3RGP - chains A and B of the 4 polymer chains in the assembly; structure by X-ray diffraction, 1.88 A resolution.

Chain A (and B):
Molecule: Catalase
Source organism: Bos taurus
Notes: EC 1.11.1.6; chain B of this document is another copy of the same molecule, construct and numbering; everything in this record applies to it too
UniProtKB: P00432 (CATA_BOVIN); residues 3-501 here correspond to UniProt positions 4-502 (UniProt number = residue number + 1)
Amino-acid sequence (499 residues; each row starts with the number of its first residue):
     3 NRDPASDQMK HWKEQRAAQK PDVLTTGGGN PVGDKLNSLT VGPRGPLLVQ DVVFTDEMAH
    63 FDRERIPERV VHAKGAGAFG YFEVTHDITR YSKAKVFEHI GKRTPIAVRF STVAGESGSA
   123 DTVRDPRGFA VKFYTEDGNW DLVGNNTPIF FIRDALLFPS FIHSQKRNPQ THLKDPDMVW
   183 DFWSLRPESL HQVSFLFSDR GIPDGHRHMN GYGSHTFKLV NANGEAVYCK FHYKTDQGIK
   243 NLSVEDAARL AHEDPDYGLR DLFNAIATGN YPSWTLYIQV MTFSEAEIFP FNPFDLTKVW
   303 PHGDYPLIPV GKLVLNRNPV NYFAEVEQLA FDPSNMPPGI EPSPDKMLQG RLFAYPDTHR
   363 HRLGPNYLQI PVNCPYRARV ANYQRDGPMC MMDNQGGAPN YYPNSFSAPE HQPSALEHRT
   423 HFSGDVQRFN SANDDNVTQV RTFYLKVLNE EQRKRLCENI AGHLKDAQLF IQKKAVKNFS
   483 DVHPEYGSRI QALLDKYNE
Bound ions: heme Fe: Y357 (together with nitric oxide)
Ligand contacts:
  - heme / nitric oxide, molecule 1: M60, F63, D64
  - heme / nitric oxide, molecule 2: R71, V72, V73, H74, R111, S113, G130, F131, A132, V145, G146, N147, F152, A157, F160, G215, S216, H217, L298, L331, F333, M349, R353, A356, Y357, T360, H361, R364
Swiss-Prot annotation at these positions:
  - active site: H74, N147
  - binding site (NADP(+)): H193, F197, S200, R202, N212, Y214, K236, W302, H304, Q441, T444, F445
  - binding site (heme): Y357
  - modified residue: S8 (Phosphoserine), K12 (N6-succinyllysine), K220 (N6-succinyllysine), K232 (N6-acetyllysine), S416 (Phosphoserine), S433 (Phosphoserine), K448 (N6-acetyllysine), K479 (N6-acetyllysine), K498 (N6-acetyllysine)
What the authors report for this chain:
  - heme Fe coordination: Y357
  - catalytic residues: H74 (citing earlier work)

Interface between chain A and chain B:
Pairs across the interface (79; chain A residue first):
  V43(A) - V43(B)  hydrophobic
  P48(A) - L50(B)  hydrophobic
  P48(A) - Q52(B)
  L49(A) - L50(B)
  L49(A) - V51(B)  hydrogen bond (backbone-backbone)
  L50(A) - P48(B)  hydrophobic
  L50(A) - L49(B)
  L50(A) - L50(B)  hydrophobic
  L50(A) - V51(B)
  V51(A) - L49(B)  hydrogen bond (backbone-backbone)
  V51(A) - L50(B)
  V51(A) - V51(B)
  Q52(A) - P48(B)
  R65(A) - R65(B)
  S162(A) - Y403(B)
  S162(A) - Y404(B)  hydrogen bond (side chain-backbone)
  H165(A) - Y385(B)
  H165(A) - N402(B)  hydrogen bond (side chain-backbone)
  P171(A) - A400(B)
  P171(A) - N402(B)
  M180(A) - N402(B)
  M180(A) - Y403(B)  hydrophobic
  D183(A) - Y403(B)  hydrogen bond
  D183(A) - N406(B)
  D183(A) - S407(B)  hydrogen bond
  D183(A) - F408(B)
  F184(A) - Y404(B)
  L187(A) - P405(B)
  L187(A) - N406(B)
  L187(A) - S407(B)
  R188(A) - P405(B)
  F355(A) - F355(B)  hydrophobic
  Y385(A) - H165(B)
  A400(A) - P171(B)
  N402(A) - H165(B)  hydrogen bond (backbone-side chain)
  N402(A) - P171(B)
  N402(A) - M180(B)
  Y403(A) - S162(B)
  Y403(A) - M180(B)  hydrophobic
  Y403(A) - D183(B)  hydrogen bond
  Y403(A) - F184(B)  hydrophobic
  Y404(A) - S162(B)  hydrogen bond (backbone-side chain)
  Y404(A) - F184(B)
  P405(A) - L187(B)
  P405(A) - R188(B)
  N406(A) - D183(B)
  N406(A) - L187(B)
  S407(A) - D183(B)  hydrogen bond
  S407(A) - L187(B)
  S407(A) - F472(B)
  F408(A) - D179(B)
  F408(A) - D183(B)
  F408(A) - Q470(B)
  F408(A) - F472(B)  hydrophobic
  E419(A) - R430(B)  salt bridge
  R421(A) - V428(B)
  R421(A) - Q429(B)
  T422(A) - D427(B)
  T422(A) - V428(B)  hydrogen bond (backbone-backbone)
  H423(A) - S425(B)  hydrogen bond
  H423(A) - G426(B)
  H423(A) - D427(B)
  F424(A) - S425(B)
  F424(A) - G426(B)  hydrogen bond (backbone-backbone)
  F424(A) - V428(B)  hydrophobic
  S425(A) - F424(B)
  S425(A) - S425(B)
  G426(A) - H423(B)
  G426(A) - F424(B)  hydrogen bond (backbone-backbone)
  D427(A) - T422(B)
  D427(A) - H423(B)  salt bridge
  V428(A) - R421(B)
  V428(A) - T422(B)  hydrogen bond (backbone-backbone)
  V428(A) - F424(B)  hydrophobic
  Q429(A) - R421(B)  hydrogen bond
  R430(A) - E419(B)  salt bridge
  Q470(A) - F408(B)
  F472(A) - S407(B)
  F472(A) - F408(B)  hydrophobic
Also at the interface, not in a pair above, chain A (52 interface residues in all): L159, S166, R169, Q172, D179, D359, H363, P367, P390, G398, G399, L418, H420, I473
Also at the interface, not in a pair above, chain B (52 interface residues in all): S166, R169, Q172, D359, H363, P367, R387, P390, G398, G399, L418, H420, I473

In short:
Chain A and chain B each contribute 52 residues to their interface, with 16 hydrogen bonds and 3 salt bridges.
Among the polar pairs are E419(A)-R430(B), D427(A)-H423(B) and S162(A)-Y404(B). Bound to chain A: heme /
nitric oxide. The paper reports the catalytic residue H74(A); heme Fe coordination by Y357(A).
Both chains are Catalase (Bos taurus). Entry 3RGP (Structural and Kinetic Analysis of the Beef liver Catalase
complexed with Nitric Oxide) was determined by X-ray diffraction together with 3RE8 and 3RGS from the same
study.
